Entry 1NO9 (X-ray diffraction, 1.90 A resolution); this record covers chains H and I of the 3 polymer chains in the assembly.

== Chain H ==
Protein: Alpha Thrombin
From: Homo sapiens
Notes: EC 3.4.21.5; fragment: Heavy Chain
UniProtKB: P00734 (THRB_HUMAN); the construct lacks a stretch of the UniProt sequence and is renumbered around it, so the offset changes along the chain: 16-36 = UniProt 364-384; 37-60 = UniProt 386-409; 61-77 = UniProt 419-435; 78-97 = UniProt 437-456; 7 more segments
Chain sequence (259 residues; row label = number of the first residue in the row; note: 2 numbers in that range are skipped by the numbering (no residue carries them; nothing is unmodelled there); a row labelled like 60A-60I holds insertion residues (60A, then the next letters in order)):
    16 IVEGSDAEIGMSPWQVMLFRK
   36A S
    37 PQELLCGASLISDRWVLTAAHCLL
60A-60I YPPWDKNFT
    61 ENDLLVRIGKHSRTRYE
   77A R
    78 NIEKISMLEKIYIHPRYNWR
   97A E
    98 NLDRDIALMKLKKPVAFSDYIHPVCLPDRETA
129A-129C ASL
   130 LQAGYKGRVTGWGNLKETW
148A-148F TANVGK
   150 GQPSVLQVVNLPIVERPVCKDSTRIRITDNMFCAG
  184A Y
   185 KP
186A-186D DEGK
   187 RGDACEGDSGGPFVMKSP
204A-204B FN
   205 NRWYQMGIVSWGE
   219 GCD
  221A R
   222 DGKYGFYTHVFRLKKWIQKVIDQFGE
Not modelled in the structure: 148A-148F
Curated features (UniProtKB/Swiss-Prot):
  - region: Ala183 to Val200 (High affinity receptor-binding region which is also known as the TP508 peptide)
  - active site (Charge relay system): His57, Asp102, Ser195
  - glycosylation: Asn60G (N-linked (GlcNAc...) (complex) asparagine)
Disulfides: Cys42-Cys58, Cys168-Cys182, Cys191-Cys220
Covalent attachments: N-acetylglucosamine (NAG) linked to Asn60G; N4-(N,N-diphenylcarbamoyl)-aminoguanidine (4ND) linked to Ser195

== Chain I ==
Protein: hirugen
Notes: fragment: Chain I
UniProtKB: P28501 (ITHA_HIRME); residue numbers follow UniProt; this construct covers 55-65
Chain sequence (11 residues; numbered 55 to 65; the number before each row is that of its first residue):
    55 DFEEIPEEYLQ
Modified residues: Tyr63 (o-sulfo-l-tyrosine; TYS)

== Chain H / chain I interface ==
Residue-residue contacts (21):
  Phe34(H) with Phe56(I), hydrophobic
  Gln38(H) with Phe56(I); Ile59(I); Leu64(I)
  Leu40(H) with Phe56(I)
  Leu65(H) with Ile59(I), hydrophobic; Tyr63(I)
  Arg67(H) with Ile59(I)
  Arg73(H) with Phe56(I)
  Thr74(H) with Asp55(I); Phe56(I); Glu57(I), hydrogen bond (backbone-backbone)
  Arg75(H) with Glu57(I), salt bridge
  Tyr76(H) with Glu57(I), hydrogen bond (backbone-side chain); Glu58(I); Pro60(I); Tyr63(I)
  Glu80(H) with Tyr63(I)
  Lys81(H) with Tyr63(I)
  Ile82(H) with Tyr63(I)
  Met84(H) with Gln65(I)
Also at the interface, not in a pair above, chain H (16 interface residues in all): Met32, Lys36, Glu39

== Overview ==
16 residues of chain H face 9 of chain I across their interface, with 2 hydrogen bonds and 1 salt bridge.
Polar contacts include Arg75(H)-Glu57(I), Tyr76(H)-Glu57(I) and Thr74(H)-Glu57(I). From UniProt: 3 active-site
residues on chain H.
Here chain H is Alpha Thrombin (Homo sapiens) and chain I is hirugen. Entry 1NO9 (Design of weakly basic
thrombin inhibitors incorporating novel P1 binding functions: molecular and X-ray crystallographic studies)
was determined by X-ray diffraction.
